PDB entry 8FVR | electron microscopy, 2.42 A resolution | chains E and G of the 8 polymer chains in the assembly

# Chain E
Name: DNA-directed RNA polymerase subunit alpha
From: Escherichia coli K-12
Notes: EC 2.7.7.6
UniProt: P0A7Z4 (RPOA_ECOLI); numbering as in UniProt (aligned over 1-329)
Amino-acid sequence (329 residues; each row starts with the number of its first residue):
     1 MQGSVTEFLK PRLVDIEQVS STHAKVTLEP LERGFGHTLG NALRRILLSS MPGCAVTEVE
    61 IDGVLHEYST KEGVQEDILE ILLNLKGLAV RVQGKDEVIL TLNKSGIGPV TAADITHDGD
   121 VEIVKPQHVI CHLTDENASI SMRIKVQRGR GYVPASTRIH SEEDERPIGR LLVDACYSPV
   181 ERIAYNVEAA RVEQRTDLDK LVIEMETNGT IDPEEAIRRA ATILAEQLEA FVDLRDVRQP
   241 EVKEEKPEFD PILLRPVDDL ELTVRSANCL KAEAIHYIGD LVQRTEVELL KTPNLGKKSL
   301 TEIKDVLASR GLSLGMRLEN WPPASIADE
Unresolved in the structure: 1-3, 159-168, 234-329
Swiss-Prot annotation at these positions:
  - region: Glu-162 to Glu-165 (Required for interaction with Crp at class II promoters)
  - modified residue: Arg-265 (ADP-ribosylarginine), Lys-297 (N6-acetyllysine), Lys-298 (N6-acetyllysine)
  - mutagenesis: Arg-45 (R45C: In rpoA112; temperature-sensitive, blocks RNA polymerase assembly), Glu-162 to Glu-165 (5-fold decrease in CRP-class II promoter-dependent transcription), Glu-165 (E165K: 5-fold decrease in CRP-class II promoter-dependent transcription), Arg-191 (R191C: In rpoA101; temperature-sensitive)

# Chain G
Name: DNA-directed RNA polymerase subunit beta'
From: Escherichia coli K-12
Notes: EC 2.7.7.6
UniProt: P0A8T7 (RPOC_ECOLI); numbering as in UniProt (aligned over 2-1407)
Amino-acid sequence (1416 residues; numbered 1 to 1416; the number before each row is that of its first residue):
     1 VKDLLKFLKA QTKTEEFDAI KIALASPDMI RSWSFGEVKK PETINYRTFK PERDGLFCAR
    61 IFGPVKDYEC LCGKYKRLKH RGVICEKCGV EVTQTKVRRE RMGHIELASP TAHIWFLKSL
   121 PSRIGLLLDM PLRDIERVLY FESYVVIEGG MTNLERQQIL TEEQYLDALE EFGDEFDAKM
   181 GAEAIQALLK SMDLEQECEQ LREELNETNS ETKRKKLTKR IKLLEAFVQS GNKPEWMILT
   241 VLPVLPPDLR PLVPLDGGRF ATSDLNDLYR RVINRNNRLK RLLDLAAPDI IVRNEKRMLQ
   301 EAVDALLDNG RRGRAITGSN KRPLKSLADM IKGKQGRFRQ NLLGKRVDYS GRSVITVGPY
   361 LRLHQCGLPK KMALELFKPF IYGKLELRGL ATTIKAAKKM VEREEAVVWD ILDEVIREHP
   421 VLLNRAPTLH RLGIQAFEPV LIEGKAIQLH PLVCAAYNAD FDGDQMAVHV PLTLEAQLEA
   481 RALMMSTNNI LSPANGEPII VPSQDVVLGL YYMTRDCVNA KGEGMVLTGP KEAERLYRSG
   541 LASLHARVKV RITEYEKDAN GELVAKTSLK DTTVGRAILW MIVPKGLPYS IVNQALGKKA
   601 ISKMLNTCYR ILGLKPTVIF ADQIMYTGFA YAARSGASVG IDDMVIPEKK HEIISEAEAE
   661 VAEIQEQFQS GLVTAGERYN KVIDIWAAAN DRVSKAMMDN LQTETVINRD GQEEKQVSFN
   721 SIYMMADSGA RGSAAQIRQL AGMRGLMAKP DGSIIETPIT ANFREGLNVL QYFISTHGAR
   781 KGLADTALKT ANSGYLTRRL VDVAQDLVVT EDDCGTHEGI MMTPVIEGGD VKEPLRDRVL
   841 GRVTAEDVLK PGTADILVPR NTLLHEQWCD LLEENSVDAV KVRSVVSCDT DFGVCAHCYG
   901 RDLARGHIIN KGEAIGVIAA QSIGEPGTQL TMRTFHIGGA ASRAAAESSI QVKNKGSIKL
   961 SNVKSVVNSS GKLVITSRNT ELKLIDEFGR TKESYKVPYG AVLAKGDGEQ VAGGETVANW
  1021 DPHTMPVITE VSGFVRFTDM IDGQTITRQT DELTGLSSLV VLDSAERTAG GKDLRPALKI
  1081 VDAQGNDVLI PGTDMPAQYF LPGKAIVQLE DGVQISSGDT LARIPQESGG TKDITGGLPR
  1141 VADLFEARRP KEPAILAEIS GIVSFGKETK GKRRLVITPV DGSDPYEEMI PKWRQLNVFE
  1201 GERVERGDVI SDGPEAPHDI LRLRGVHAVT RYIVNEVQDV YRLQGVKIND KHIEVIVRQM
  1261 LRKATIVNAG SSDFLEGEQV EYSRVKIANR ELEANGKVGA TYSRDLLGIT KASLATESFI
  1321 SAASFQETTR VLTEAAVAGK RDELRGLKEN VIVGRLIPAG TGYAYHQDRM RRRAAGEAPA
  1381 APQVTAEDAS ASLAELLNAG LGGSDNELEV HHHHHH
Unresolved in the structure: 1-15, 933-947, 1127-1135, 1180-1183, 1374-1416
Sequence notes: start codon (1); linker (1408-1410); expression tag (1411-1416)
Swiss-Prot annotation at these positions:
  - binding site (Zn(2+)): Cys-70, Cys-72, Cys-85, Cys-88, Cys-814, Cys-888, Cys-895, Cys-898
  - binding site (Mg(2+)): Asp-460, Asp-462, Asp-464
  - modified residue: Lys-983 (N6-acetyllysine)
  - mutagenesis: Gln-504 (Q504P: Resistant to antibiotics salinamide A and B), Asn-690 (N690D: Resistant to antibiotics salinamide A and B), Met-697 (M697V: Resistant to antibiotics salinamide A and B), Ala-735 (A735T: Resistant to antibiotics salinamide A and B), Arg-738 (R738C/H/P/S: Resistant to antibiotics salinamide A and B), Ala-748 (A748E: Resistant to antibiotics salinamide A and B), Pro-758 (P758S/T: Resistant to antibiotics salinamide A and B), Phe-763 (F763C: Resistant to antibiotics salinamide A and B), Ser-775 (S775A: Resistant to antibiotics salinamide A and B), Ala-779 (A779T/V: Resistant to antibiotics salinamide A and B), Arg-780 (R780C: Resistant to antibiotics salinamide A and B), Gly-782 (G782A/C: Resistant to antibiotics salinamide A and B), 1 further mutagenesis entry in UniProt
Bound ions: Zn2+ site 1: Cys-70, Cys-72, Cys-85, Cys-88; Mg2+: Asp-460, Asp-462, Asp-464 (shared with 1 residue of chain C); Zn2+ site 2: Cys-814, Cys-888, Cys-895, Cys-898

# Interface between chain E and chain G
Residue-residue contacts (33):
  Arg-44(E) / Arg-538(G)
  Leu-48(E) / Arg-535(G)
  Leu-48(E) / Arg-538(G)
  Leu-79(E) / Val-526(G)  hydrophobic
  Leu-79(E) / Lys-549(G)
  Glu-80(E) / Arg-551(G)  salt bridge
  Leu-83(E) / Val-526(G)
  Leu-83(E) / Leu-527(G)
  Leu-83(E) / Thr-528(G)
  Leu-83(E) / Arg-551(G)
  Leu-83(E) / Leu-569(G)  hydrophobic
  Asn-84(E) / Arg-551(G)  hydrogen bond
  Lys-86(E) / Val-526(G)  hydrogen bond (side chain-backbone)
  Lys-86(E) / Thr-528(G)
  Lys-86(E) / Glu-532(G)  salt bridge
  Tyr-152(E) / Met-525(G)
  Tyr-152(E) / Glu-532(G)  hydrogen bond
  Tyr-152(E) / Arg-535(G)
  Tyr-152(E) / Leu-536(G)  hydrophobic
  Tyr-152(E) / Leu-541(G)
  Pro-154(E) / Met-525(G)  hydrophobic
  Asp-174(E) / Met-525(G)
  Val-180(E) / Arg-535(G)
  Glu-181(E) / Lys-531(G)
  Glu-181(E) / Arg-535(G)  salt bridge
  Arg-182(E) / Lys-531(G)
  Arg-182(E) / Glu-534(G)  salt bridge
  Arg-182(E) / Met-581(G)
  Arg-191(E) / Asp-413(G)  salt bridge
  Gln-194(E) / Ala-406(G)
  Thr-196(E) / Lys-370(G)
  Thr-196(E) / Glu-443(G)
  Glu-206(E) / Lys-531(G)  salt bridge
Interface residues without a listed pair, chain E (20 interface residues in all): Ser-49, Gly-87, Cys-176
Interface residues without a listed pair, chain G (20 interface residues in all): Ser-539

# In short
The chain E/chain G interface involves 20 residues from each chain; the contacts include 3 hydrogen bonds and
6 salt bridges. Polar pairs include Glu-80(E)/Arg-551(G), Lys-86(E)/Glu-532(G) and Glu-181(E)/Arg-535(G).
Chain E is DNA-directed RNA polymerase subunit alpha and chain G is DNA-directed RNA polymerase subunit beta',
both from Escherichia coli K-12; the structure, CryoEM structure of E.coli transcription elongation complex,
was determined by electron microscopy, deposited together with 8FVW.
